PDB entry 9CC3 | electron microscopy, 3.23 A resolution | chains G and A of the 7 polymer chains in the assembly

# Chain G
Molecule: Endogenous Co-purified substrate modeled as unknown residues
From: Escherichia coli 'BL21-Gold(DE3)pLysS AG'
Amino-acid sequence (30 residues; numbered -1 to 28; the number before each row is that of its first residue; numbers below 1 keep their minus sign (UNK-1 is residue -1); X marks 30 residues of unknown identity (built as UNK)):
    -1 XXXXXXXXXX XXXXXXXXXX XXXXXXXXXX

# Chain A
Molecule: Lon protease homolog, mitochondrial
From: Homo sapiens
Notes: EC 3.4.21.53
UniProtKB: P36776 (LONM_HUMAN); residue numbers follow UniProt; this construct covers 115-959
Amino-acid sequence (862 residues; numbered 98 to 959; the number before each row is that of its first residue):
    98 MHHHHHHENL YFQGAHMMTI PDVFPHLPLI AITRNPVFPR FIKIIEVKNK KLVELLRRKV
   158 RLAQPYVGVF LKRDDSNESD VVESLDEIYH TGTFAQIHEM QDLGDKLRMI VMGHRRVHIS
   218 RQLEVEPEEP EAENKHKPRR KSKRGKKEAE DELSARHPAE LAMEPTPELP AEVLMVEVEN
   278 VVHEDFQVTE EVKALTAEIV KTIRDIIALN PLYRESVLQM MQAGQRVVDN PIYLSDMGAA
   338 LTGAESHELQ DVLEETNIPK RLYKALSLLK KEFELSKLQQ RLGREVEEKI KQTHRKYLLQ
   398 EQLKIIKKEL GLEKDDKDAI EEKFRERLKE LVVPKHVMDV VDEELSKLGL LDNHSSEFNV
   458 TRNYLDWLTS IPWGKYSNEN LDLARAQAVL EEDHYGMEDV KKRILEFIAV SQLRGSTQGK
   518 ILCFYGPPGV GKTSIARSIA RALNREYFRF SVGGMTDVAE IKGHRRTYVG AMPGKIIQCL
   578 KKTKTENPLI LIDEVDKIGR GYQGDPSSAL LELLDPEQNA NFLDHYLDVP VDLSKVLFIC
   638 TANVTDTIPE PLRDRMEMIN VSGYVAQEKL AIAERYLVPQ ARALCGLDES KAKLSSDVLT
   698 LLIKQYCRES GVRNLQKQVE KVLRKSAYKI VSGEAESVEV TPENLQDFVG KPVFTVERMY
   758 DVTPPGVVMG LAWTAMGGST LFVETSLRRP QDKDAKGDKD GSLEVTGQLG EVMKESARIA
   818 YTFARAFLMQ HAPANDYLVT SHIHLHVPEG ATPKDGPSAG CTIVTALLSL AMGRPVRQNL
   878 AMTGEVSLTG KILPVGGIKE KTIAAKRAGV TCIVLPAENK KDFYDLAAFI TEGLEVHFVE
   938 HYREIFDIAF PDEQAEALAV ER
Unresolved in the structure: 98-375, 598-602, 790-795, 950-959
Sequence notes: expression tag (98-114)
Curated features (UniProtKB/Swiss-Prot):
  - active site: Ser855, Lys898
  - binding site (ATP): Gly523 to Thr530
  - natural variant: Glu476 (E476A: In CODASS), Ser631 (S631Y: In CODASS), Ala670 (A670V: In CODASS), Arg672 (R672C: In CODASS), Pro676 (P676S: In CODASS), Arg679 (R679H: In CODASS), Arg721 (R721G: In CODASS), Ala724 (A724V: In CODASS), Pro749 (P749S: In CODASS), Gly767 (G767E: In CODASS), Ile927 (deletion: In CODASS)
  - mutagenesis: Lys529 (K529R: Abolishes ATPase activity, and presumably ATP-driven protein unfolding, but does not block access to the proteolytic active site or prevent a substrate from binding to it), Trp770 (W770A: Has low basal, but normal stimulated ATPase activity, and retains peptidase activity; W770P: Has normal basal, but low stimulated ATPase activity, and abolishes peptidase activity), Ser855 (S855A: Lacks both ATPase and protease activity, but retains DNA binding activity), Thr880 (T880V: Enhances the basal, but not the stimulated ATPase activity), Gly893 (G893A: Has low basal, but normal stimulated ATPase activity, and retains peptidase activity; G893P: Has normal basal, but low stimulated ATPase activity, and abolishes peptidase activity), Gly894 (G894A/S: Enhances the basal, but not the stimulated ATPase activity, and retains peptidase activity; G894P: Enhances the basal, but not the stimulated ATPase activity, and abolishes peptidase activity)
From the paper describing this entry:
  - binding site for Endogenous Co-purified substrate modeled as unknown residues (chain G): Tyr394
  - mutagenesis - Y394A (2-fold): increased catalytic activity on FITC-casein
  - mutagenesis - Y394A: unchanged catalytic activity (ATPase activity)

# Interface between chain G and chain A
Interface residues of chain A (facing chain G), 5 residues: Tyr394, Gln397, Thr564, Tyr565, Val566

# In short
Chain G and chain A make no direct contact in this assembly. UniProt lists active-site residues Ser855(A) and
Lys898(A), 8 ATP-binding residues and 6 mutagenesis sites on chain A. The paper reports a binding site for
Endogenous Co-purified substrate modeled as unknown residues (chain G) at Tyr394(A); Y394A of chain A
increases catalytic activity on FITC-casein.
Chain G is Endogenous Co-purified substrate modeled as unknown residues (Escherichia coli 'BL21-Gold(DE3)pLysS
AG') and chain A is Lon protease homolog, mitochondrial (Homo sapiens); the structure, Human Mitochondrial
LONP1 Stall State + casein, was determined by electron microscopy (same publication as 9CC0).
